Entry 8FMZ (electron microscopy, 2.59 A resolution); this record covers chains B and E of the 6 polymer chains in the assembly.

[Chain B]
Protein: MiniGq
From: Escherichia coli
Amino-acid sequence (246 residues; row label = number of the first residue in the row):
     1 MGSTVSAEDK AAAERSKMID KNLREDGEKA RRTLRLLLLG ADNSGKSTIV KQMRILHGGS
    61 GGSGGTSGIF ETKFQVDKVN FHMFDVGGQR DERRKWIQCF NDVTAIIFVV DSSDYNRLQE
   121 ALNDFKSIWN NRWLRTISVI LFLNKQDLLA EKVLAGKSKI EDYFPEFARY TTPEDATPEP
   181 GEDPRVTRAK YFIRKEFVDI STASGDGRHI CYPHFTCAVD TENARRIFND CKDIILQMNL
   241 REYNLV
Not modelled in the structure: 1-4, 52-67, 88-91, 175

[Chain E]
Protein: scFv16
From: Lama glama
Notes: antibody fragment or engineered binder
Amino-acid sequence (267 residues; row label = number of the first residue in the row; note: 3 numbers in that range are skipped by the numbering (no residue carries them; nothing is unmodelled there); a row labelled like 120A-120O holds insertion residues (120A, then the next letters in order)):
     1 DVQLVESGGG LVQPGGSRKL SCSASGFAFS SFGMHWVRQA PEKGLEWVAY ISSGSGTIYY
    61 ADTVKGRFTI SRDDPKNTLF LQMTSLRSED TAMYYCVRSI YYYGSSPFDF WGQGTTLTVS
120A-120O SGGGGSGGGGSGGGG
   124 SDIVMTQATS SVPVTPGESV SISCRSSKSL LHSNGNTYLY WFLQRPGQSP QLLIYRMSNL
   184 ASGVPDRFSG SGSGTAFTLT ISRLEAEDVG VYYCMQHLEY PLTFGAGTKL ELKAAALEVL
   244 FQGPHHHHHH HH
Not modelled in the structure: 1, 120A-120O, 138, 236-255
Disulfides: Cys-147/Cys-217

[Interface between chain B and chain E]
Pairs across the interface (23; chain B residue first):
  Val-5(B) / His-155(E)
  Ser-6(B) / His-155(E)
  Ser-6(B) / Asn-157(E)
  Ser-6(B) / Tyr-161(E)  hydrogen bond
  Ala-7(B) / Leu-221(E)
  Ala-7(B) / Tyr-223(E)  hydrophobic
  Glu-8(B) / Tyr-101(E)
  Glu-8(B) / Pro-107(E)
  Glu-8(B) / Tyr-161(E)
  Glu-8(B) / Tyr-163(E)  hydrogen bond
  Glu-8(B) / Arg-179(E)  salt bridge
  Glu-8(B) / His-220(E)
  Asp-9(B) / Asn-157(E)  hydrogen bond
  Asp-9(B) / Tyr-161(E)
  Ala-11(B) / Tyr-101(E)  hydrophobic
  Ala-12(B) / Tyr-101(E)
  Glu-14(B) / Ser-52(E)  hydrogen bond
  Glu-14(B) / Ser-53(E)
  Glu-14(B) / Gly-56(E)
  Glu-14(B) / Thr-57(E)  hydrogen bond
  Arg-15(B) / Tyr-101(E)
  Arg-15(B) / Tyr-102(E)
  Met-18(B) / Ser-53(E)
Interface residues without a listed pair, chain E (17 interface residues in all): Gly-54, Ile-100

[Summary]
The interface between chain B and chain E involves 10 residues on one side and 17 on the other; the contacts
include 5 hydrogen bonds and 1 salt bridge. Polar contacts include Glu-8(B)/Arg-179(E), Ser-6(B)/Tyr-161(E)
and Glu-8(B)/Tyr-163(E).
Here chain B is MiniGq (Escherichia coli) and chain E is scFv16 (Lama glama). Entry 8FMZ (Neurotensin receptor
allosterism revealed in complex with a biased allosteric modulator) was determined by electron microscopy
(same publication as 8FN0 and 8FN1).
